PDB entry 7V02 | electron microscopy, 4.97 A resolution (low resolution: residue-level contacts below are approximate; hydrogen-bond / salt-bridge calls are withheld) | chains F and H of the 9 polymer chains in the assembly

== Chain F ==
Protein: CRISPR system single-strand-specific deoxyribonuclease Cas10/Csm1 (subtype III-A)
Organism: Staphylococcus epidermidis RP62A
UniProtKB: Q5HK89 (Q5HK89_STAEQ); residue numbers follow UniProt; this construct covers 1-757
Amino-acid sequence (757 residues; numbered 1 to 757; the number before each row is that of its first residue):
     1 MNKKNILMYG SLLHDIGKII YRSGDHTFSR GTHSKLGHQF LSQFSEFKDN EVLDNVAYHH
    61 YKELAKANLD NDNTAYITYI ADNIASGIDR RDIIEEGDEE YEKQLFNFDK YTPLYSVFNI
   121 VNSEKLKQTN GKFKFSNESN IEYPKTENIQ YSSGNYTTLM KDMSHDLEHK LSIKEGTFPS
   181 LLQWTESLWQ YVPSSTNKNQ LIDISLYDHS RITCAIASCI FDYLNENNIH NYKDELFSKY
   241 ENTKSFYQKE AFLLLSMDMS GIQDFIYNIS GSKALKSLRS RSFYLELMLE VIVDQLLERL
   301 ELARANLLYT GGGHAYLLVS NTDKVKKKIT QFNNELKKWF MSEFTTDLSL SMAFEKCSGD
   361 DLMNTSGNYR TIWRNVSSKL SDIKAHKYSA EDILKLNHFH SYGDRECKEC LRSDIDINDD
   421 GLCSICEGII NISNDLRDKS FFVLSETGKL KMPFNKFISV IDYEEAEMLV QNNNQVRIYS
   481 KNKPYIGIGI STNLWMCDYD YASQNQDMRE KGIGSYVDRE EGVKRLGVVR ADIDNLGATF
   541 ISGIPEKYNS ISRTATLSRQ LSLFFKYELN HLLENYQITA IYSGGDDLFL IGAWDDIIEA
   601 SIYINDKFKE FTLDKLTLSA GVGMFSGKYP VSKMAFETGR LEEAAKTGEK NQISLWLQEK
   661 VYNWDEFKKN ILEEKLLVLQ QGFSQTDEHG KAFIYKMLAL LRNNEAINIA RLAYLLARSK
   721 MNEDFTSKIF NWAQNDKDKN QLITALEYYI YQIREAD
Disordered / not traced: 27-32, 87-104, 122-131, 135-150, 501-525, 639-663, 751-757
Disulfides: C410-C426

== Chain H ==
Protein: CRISPR system Cms protein Csm4
Organism: Staphylococcus epidermidis RP62A
UniProtKB: Q5HK92 (Q5HK92_STAEQ); residue numbers follow UniProt; this construct covers 1-304
Amino-acid sequence (304 residues; each row starts with the number of its first residue):
     1 MTLATKVFKL SFKTPVHFGK KRLSDGEMTI TADTLFSALF IETLQLGKDT DWLLNDLIIS
    61 DTFPYENELY YLPKPLIKID SKEEDNHKAF KKLKYVPVHH YNQYLNGELS AEDATDLNDI
   121 FNIGYFSLQT KVSLIAQETD SSADSEPYSV GTFTFEPEAG LYFIAKGSEE TLDHLNNIMT
   181 ALQYSGLGGK RNAGYGQFEY EIINNQQLSK LLNQNGKHSI LLSTAMAKKE EIESALKEAR
   241 YILTKRSGFV QSTNYSEMLV KKSDFYSFSS GSVFKNIFNG DIFNVGHNGK HPVYRYAKPL
   301 WLEV
Disordered / not traced: 1-4, 82-85

== Interface between chain F and chain H ==
Pairs across the interface - 37 pairs, chain F then chain H:
  T345(F) - Y266(H)
  T346(F) - Y266(H)
  D347(F) - K245(H)
  R374(F) - S81(H)
  D382(F) - R240(H)
  A385(F) - R240(H)
  A385(F) - Y241(H)
  H386(F) - L236(H)
  H386(F) - Y241(H)
  K387(F) - Y241(H)
  Y388(F) - L236(H)
  Y388(F) - Y241(H)
  Y388(F) - L243(H)
  A390(F) - I232(H)
  A390(F) - E233(H)
  I393(F) - M226(H)
  I393(F) - I232(H)
  I393(F) - L236(H)
  I393(F) - L243(H)
  L394(F) - K229(H)
  L394(F) - E233(H)
  L396(F) - Y266(H)
  N397(F) - M226(H)
  N397(F) - F265(H)
  N397(F) - Y266(H)
  Y402(F) - N288(H)
  L411(F) - R22(H)
  S413(F) - K261(H)
  S413(F) - D264(H)
  D414(F) - D264(H)
  D532(F) - K88(H)
  D534(F) - K88(H)
  Y629(F) - T130(H)
  K633(F) - R22(H)
  K633(F) - S24(H)
  K633(F) - D25(H)
  E637(F) - L128(H)
Also at the interface, not in a pair above, chain F (30 interface residues in all): S381, K384, S389, H400, R405, E406, I533
Also at the interface, not in a pair above, chain H (28 interface residues in all): K21, K78, H87, A239, S247, M258, G286

== Overview ==
30 residues of chain F face 28 of chain H across their interface.
Here chain F is CRISPR system single-strand-specific deoxyribonuclease Cas10/Csm1 (subtype III-A) and chain H
is CRISPR system Cms protein Csm4, both from Staphylococcus epidermidis RP62A. Entry 7V02 (Staphylococcus
epidermidis RP62A CRISPR short effector complex) was determined by electron microscopy (same publication as
7UZW, 7UZX, 7UZY, 7UZZ, 7V00 and 7V01).
